8J26 - chains A and C of the 5 polymer chains in the assembly; structure by electron microscopy, 3.40 A resolution.

[Chain A]
Molecule: Fab light chain (REGN10987)
From: Homo sapiens
Notes: antibody fragment or engineered binder
Amino-acid sequence (224 residues; row label = number of the first residue in the row):
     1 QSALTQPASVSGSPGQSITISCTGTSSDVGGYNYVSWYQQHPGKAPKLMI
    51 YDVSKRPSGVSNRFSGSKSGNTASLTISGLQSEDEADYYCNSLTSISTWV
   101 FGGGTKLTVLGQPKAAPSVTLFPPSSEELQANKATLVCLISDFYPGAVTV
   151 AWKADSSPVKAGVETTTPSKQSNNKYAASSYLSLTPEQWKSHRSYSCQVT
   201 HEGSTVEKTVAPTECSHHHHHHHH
Not modelled in the structure: 1-2, 112-224
Cystine bridges: C22-C90

[Chain C]
Molecule: Spike protein S1
From: Severe acute respiratory syndrome coronavirus 2
Notes: fragment: rbd
Reference sequence: P0DTC2 (SPIKE_SARS2); residue numbers follow UniProt; this construct covers 319-541
Amino-acid sequence (253 residues; row label = number of the first residue in the row):
   319 RVQPTESIVRFPNITNLCPFGEVFNATRFASVYAWNRKRISNCVADYSVL
   369 YNSASFSTFKCYGVSPTKLNDLCFTNVYADSFVIRGDEVRQIAPGQTGKI
   419 ADYNYKLPDDFTGCVIAWNSNNLDSKVGGNYNYLYRLFRKSNLKPFERDI
   469 STEIYQAGSTPCNGVEGFNCYFPLQSYGFQPTNGVGYQPYRVVVLSFELL
   519 HAPATVCGPKKSTNLVKNKCVNFENLYFQGAAAGGSHHHHHHGGSDYKDD
   569 DDK
Not modelled in the structure: 319-332, 529-571
Sequence notes: expression tag (542-571)
Cystine bridges: C336-C361, C379-C432, C391-C525, C480-C488
Covalently attached groups: N-acetylglucosamine (NAG) linked to N343
Curated features (UniProtKB/Swiss-Prot):
  - region: R403 to D405 (Integrin-binding motif), N448 to F456 (Immunodominant HLA epitope recognized by the CD8+)
  - glycosylation: T323 (O-linked (GalNAc) threonine), S325 (O-linked (HexNAc...) serine), N331 (N-linked (GlcNAc...) (complex) asparagine), N343 (N-linked (GlcNAc...) (complex) asparagine)

[How chain A and chain C interact]
Contacting residue pairs (6; chain A residue first):
  Y32(A) - T500(C)  hydrogen bond
  Y34(A) - N439(C)  hydrogen bond
  Y34(A) - P499(C)  hydrogen bond (side chain-backbone)
  Y34(A) - Q506(C)  hydrogen bond
  Y51(A) - N440(C)
  L93(A) - P499(C)  hydrophobic
Other interface residues (no listed pair), chain A (5 interface residues in all): W99
Other interface residues (no listed pair), chain C (7 interface residues in all): V445, N501

[Overview]
5 residues of chain A and 7 residues of chain C are in contact, with 4 hydrogen bonds. Among the polar pairs
are Y32(A)-T500(C), Y34(A)-N439(C) and Y34(A)-P499(C). N-acetylglucosamine is covalently linked to N343(C).
Chain A is Fab light chain (REGN10987) (Homo sapiens) and chain C is Spike protein S1 (Severe acute
respiratory syndrome coronavirus 2); the structure, CryoEM structure of SARS CoV-2 RBD and Aptamer complex,
was determined by electron microscopy together with 8J1Q from the same study.
